Entry 6UEN (electron microscopy, 3.67 A resolution); this record covers chains A and B of the 5 polymer chains in the assembly.

# Chain A
Molecule: RNA-directed RNA polymerase L
Organism: Human respiratory syncytial virus
Notes: EC 2.7.7.48, 2.1.1.56, 2.7.7.-, 2.7.7.88
Reference sequence: G8EJ12 (G8EJ12_HRSV); numbering as in UniProt (aligned over 1-1500)
Amino-acid sequence (1500 residues; each row starts with the number of its first residue):
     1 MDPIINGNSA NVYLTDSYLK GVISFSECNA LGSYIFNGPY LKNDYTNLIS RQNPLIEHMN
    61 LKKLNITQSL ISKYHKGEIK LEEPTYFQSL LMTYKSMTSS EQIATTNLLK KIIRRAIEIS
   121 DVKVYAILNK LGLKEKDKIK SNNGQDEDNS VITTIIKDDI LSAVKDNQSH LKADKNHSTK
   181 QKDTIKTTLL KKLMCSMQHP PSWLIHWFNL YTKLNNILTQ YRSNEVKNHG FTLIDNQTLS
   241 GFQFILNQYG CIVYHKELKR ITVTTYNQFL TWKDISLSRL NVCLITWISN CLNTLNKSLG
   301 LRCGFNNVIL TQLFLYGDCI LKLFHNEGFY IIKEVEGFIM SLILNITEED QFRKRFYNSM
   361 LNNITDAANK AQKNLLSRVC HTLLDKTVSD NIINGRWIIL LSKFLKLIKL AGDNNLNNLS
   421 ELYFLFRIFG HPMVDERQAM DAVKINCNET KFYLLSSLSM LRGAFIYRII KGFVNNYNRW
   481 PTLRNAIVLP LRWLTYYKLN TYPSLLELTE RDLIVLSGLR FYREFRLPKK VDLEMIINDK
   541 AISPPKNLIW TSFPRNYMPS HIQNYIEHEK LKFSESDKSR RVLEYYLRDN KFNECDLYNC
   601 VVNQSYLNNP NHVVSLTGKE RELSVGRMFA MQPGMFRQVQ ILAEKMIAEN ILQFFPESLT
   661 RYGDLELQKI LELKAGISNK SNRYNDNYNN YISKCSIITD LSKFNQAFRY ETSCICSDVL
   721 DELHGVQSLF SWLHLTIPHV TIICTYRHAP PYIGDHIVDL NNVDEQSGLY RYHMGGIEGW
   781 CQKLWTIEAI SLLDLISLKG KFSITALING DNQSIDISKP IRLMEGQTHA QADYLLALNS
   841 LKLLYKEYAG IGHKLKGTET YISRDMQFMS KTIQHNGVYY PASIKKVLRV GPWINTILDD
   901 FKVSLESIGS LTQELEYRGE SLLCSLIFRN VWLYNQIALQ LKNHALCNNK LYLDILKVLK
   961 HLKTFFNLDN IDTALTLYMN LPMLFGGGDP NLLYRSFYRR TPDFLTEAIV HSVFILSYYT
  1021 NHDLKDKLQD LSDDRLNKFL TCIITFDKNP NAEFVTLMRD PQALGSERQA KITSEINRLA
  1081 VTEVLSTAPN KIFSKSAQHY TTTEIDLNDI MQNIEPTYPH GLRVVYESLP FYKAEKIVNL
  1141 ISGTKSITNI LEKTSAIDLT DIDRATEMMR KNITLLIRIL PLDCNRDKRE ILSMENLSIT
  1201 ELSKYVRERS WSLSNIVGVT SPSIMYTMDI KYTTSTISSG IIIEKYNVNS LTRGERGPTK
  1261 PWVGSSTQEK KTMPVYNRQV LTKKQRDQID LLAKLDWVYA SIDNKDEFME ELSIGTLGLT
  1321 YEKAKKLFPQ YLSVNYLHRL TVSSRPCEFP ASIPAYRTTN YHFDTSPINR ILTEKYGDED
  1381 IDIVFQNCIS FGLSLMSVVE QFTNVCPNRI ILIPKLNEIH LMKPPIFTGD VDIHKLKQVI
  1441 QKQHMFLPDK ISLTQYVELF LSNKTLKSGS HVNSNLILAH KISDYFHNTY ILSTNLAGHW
Disordered / not traced: 1-9, 139-166, 660-691, 1462-1500
What the authors report for this chain:
  - catalytic residues: Asp811
  - mutagenesis - D811A: abolished catalytic activity on TrC25
  - conformationally variable residues (loop rearrangement, order/disorder transition): Thr660 to Tyr691, Ser1265 to Thr1282

# Chain B
Molecule: the phosphoprotein (P) of human respiratory syncytial virus
Organism: Human respiratory syncytial virus
Reference sequence: G3C7Q7 (G3C7Q7_HRSV); numbering as in UniProt (aligned over 1-241)
Amino-acid sequence (241 residues; numbered 1 to 241; the number before each row is that of its first residue):
     1 MEKFAPEFHG EDANNRATKF LESIKGKFTS PKDPKKKDSI ISVNSIDIEV TKESPITSNS
    61 TIINPTNETD DTAGNKPNYQ RKPLVSFKED PTPSDNPFSK LYKETIETFD NNEEESSYSY
   121 EEINDQTNDN ITARLDRIDE KLSEILGMLH TLVVASAGPT SARDGIRDAM VGLREEMIEK
   181 IRTEALMTND RLEAMARLRN EESEKMAKDT SDEVSLNPTS EKLNNLLEGN DSDNDLSLED
   241 F
Disordered / not traced: 1-127, 188-241

# Interface between chain A and chain B
Residue-residue contacts (48):
  Leu455(A) with Met148(B), hydrophobic
  Arg462(A) with His150(B), hydrogen bond; Val154(B)
  Val488(A) with Leu146(B), hydrophobic
  Pro490(A) with Ser143(B)
  Arg511(A) with Glu144(B)
  Ile514(A) with Gly147(B); Met148(B), hydrophobic
  Val515(A) with Ser143(B); Glu144(B)
  Ser517(A) with Gly147(B), hydrogen bond (side chain-backbone); Met148(B); His150(B); Thr151(B)
  Gly518(A) with Gly147(B); His150(B)
  Leu519(A) with His150(B)
  Tyr522(A) with Glu175(B)
  Arg523(A) with Glu175(B), hydrogen bond (backbone-side chain); Glu176(B), salt bridge
  Tyr598(A) with Glu176(B), hydrogen bond
  Val602(A) with Glu176(B); Lys180(B)
  Asn603(A) with Lys180(B)
  Tyr710(A) with Ala155(B); Ala157(B); Gly158(B), hydrogen bond (side chain-backbone); Pro159(B); Arg167(B), hydrogen bond
  Glu711(A) with Ala155(B)
  Ile715(A) with Ala155(B), hydrophobic
  Asp718(A) with Val154(B); Arg174(B), salt bridge
  Glu722(A) with Arg174(B), salt bridge
  Gly725(A) with Arg174(B); Glu175(B); Glu176(B), hydrogen bond (backbone-backbone)
  Val726(A) with Arg174(B)
  Gln727(A) with Asp168(B); Gly172(B); Leu173(B); Arg174(B); Met177(B)
  His734(A) with Pro159(B)
  Leu735(A) with Gly158(B); Pro159(B), hydrophobic; Arg167(B)
  His739(A) with Pro159(B)
Other interface residues (no listed pair), chain A (37 interface residues in all): Ser459, Arg484, Arg492, Asp512, Arg520, Asn599, Asn608, Ser728, Ser731, Pro738, Met774
Other interface residues (no listed pair), chain B (25 interface residues in all): Glu140, Leu152, Ala162, Arg163
Interface features reported in the paper:
  - interface residues, chain B: Glu144(B), His150(B), Val154(B), Gly158(B), Asp168(B), Arg174(B), Glu176(B)

# Summary
37 residues of chain A and 25 residues of chain B are in contact; the contacts include 7 hydrogen bonds and 3
salt bridges. Among the polar pairs are Arg523(A)-Glu176(B), Asp718(A)-Arg174(B) and Glu722(A)-Arg174(B). The
paper reports the catalytic residue Asp811(A); D811A of chain A abolishes catalytic activity on TrC25.
Here chain A is RNA-directed RNA polymerase L and chain B is the phosphoprotein (P) of human respiratory
syncytial virus, both from Human respiratory syncytial virus. Entry 6UEN (Cryo-EM structure of the respiratory
syncytial virus RNA polymerase) was determined by electron microscopy.
